PDB entry 3J7W | electron microscopy, 3.50 A resolution | chains B and C of the 7 polymer chains in the assembly

Chain B (and C):
Molecule: Major capsid protein 10A
Source organism: Enterobacteria phage T7
Notes: chain C of this document is another copy of the same molecule, construct and numbering; everything in this record applies to it too
UniProtKB: P19726 (VC10A_BPT7); residues 1-345 here = UniProt positions 1-345
Chain sequence (345 residues; each row starts with the number of its first residue):
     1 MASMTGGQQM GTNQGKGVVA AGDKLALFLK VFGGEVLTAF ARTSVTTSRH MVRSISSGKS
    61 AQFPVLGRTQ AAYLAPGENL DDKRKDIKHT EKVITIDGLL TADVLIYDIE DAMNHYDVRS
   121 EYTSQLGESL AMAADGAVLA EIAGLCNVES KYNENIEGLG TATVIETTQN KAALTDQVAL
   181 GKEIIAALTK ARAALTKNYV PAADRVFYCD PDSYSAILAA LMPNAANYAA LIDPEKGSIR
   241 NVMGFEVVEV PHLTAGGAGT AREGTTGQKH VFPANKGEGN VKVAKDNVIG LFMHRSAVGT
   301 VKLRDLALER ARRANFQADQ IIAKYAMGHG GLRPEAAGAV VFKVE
Disordered / not traced: 1, 345
Swiss-Prot annotation at these positions:
  - region (Intercapsomeric interactions): G11 to L25, Y152 to I156

Chain B / chain C interface:
Contacting residue pairs (104; chain B residue first):
  A26(B) with K59(C)
  F28(B) with K59(C)
  L29(B) with G58(C); K59(C), hydrogen bond (backbone-backbone)
  K30(B) with S60(C)
  V31(B) with S60(C), hydrogen bond (backbone-backbone); A61(C); Q62(C), hydrogen bond (backbone-backbone)
  F32(B) with Q62(C)
  G33(B) with Q62(C), hydrogen bond (backbone-backbone); F63(C)
  G34(B) with R53(C)
  V36(B) with P64(C); L66(C), hydrophobic
  L37(B) with F63(C), hydrophobic; P64(C), hydrogen bond (backbone-backbone); V65(C); L66(C), hydrogen bond (backbone-backbone); R333(C)
  T38(B) with L66(C); R333(C)
  A39(B) with L66(C), hydrogen bond (backbone-backbone); G67(C); R68(C); E157(C)
  F40(B) with R68(C), hydrogen bond (backbone-side chain); V200(C), hydrophobic; R333(C)
  R42(B) with R68(C); Y199(C)
  D97(B) with Y73(C), hydrogen bond
  G98(B) with Y73(C)
  L99(B) with Y73(C); L74(C)
  L100(B) with A71(C), hydrophobic; A72(C); Y73(C), hydrophobic
  T101(B) with A71(C); A72(C), hydrogen bond (side chain-backbone); L74(C)
  D103(B) with R84(C)
  L105(B) with R84(C)
  E121(B) with L66(C)
  Y122(B) with I87(C), hydrophobic; H89(C)
  Q125(B) with R68(C), hydrogen bond (side chain-backbone); T69(C); I87(C)
  L126(B) with T69(C)
  S129(B) with T69(C), hydrogen bond; Q70(C); A71(C), hydrogen bond (side chain-backbone)
  L130(B) with A71(C), hydrophobic
  Q177(B) with T189(C); K190(C)
  P211(B) with A193(C); K197(C)
  Y214(B) with R192(C)
  S215(B) with T189(C), hydrogen bond (side chain-backbone); R192(C), hydrogen bond; A193(C)
  L218(B) with M243(C), hydrophobic
  A219(B) with T189(C)
  M222(B) with I185(C), hydrophobic; Y228(C), hydrogen bond (backbone-side chain); M243(C), hydrophobic
  P223(B) with L221(C), hydrophobic; A226(C), hydrophobic; Y228(C); A230(C), hydrophobic
  N224(B) with K182(C); A220(C); A226(C)
  A226(B) with N227(C)
  N227(B) with N227(C), hydrogen bond
  Y228(B) with Y228(C)
  P234(B) with L231(C); V242(C)
  E235(B) with V242(C), hydrogen bond (backbone-backbone); M243(C)
  K236(B) with V242(C), hydrogen bond (backbone-backbone); M243(C), hydrogen bond (backbone-backbone)
  G237(B) with R192(C); M243(C)
  P251(B) with K197(C); Y199(C), hydrophobic
  H252(B) with Y199(C), hydrogen bond
  G257(B) with Y73(C), hydrogen bond (backbone-side chain)
  A258(B) with Y73(C)
  G259(B) with Y73(C)
  T260(B) with A72(C); K83(C)
  A261(B) with A72(C)
  R262(B) with Q70(C), hydrogen bond (side chain-backbone); K83(C); R84(C); K85(C)
  E263(B) with Q70(C); K85(C)
  G264(B) with Q70(C)
  K269(B) with Y73(C)
  R313(B) with D81(C), salt bridge
  Q320(B) with R84(C)
  I322(B) with L80(C), hydrophobic
Other interface residues (no listed pair), chain B (67 interface residues in all): A41, V104, Y116, V118, M132, A133, D176, D212, A229, E249
Other interface residues (no listed pair), chain C (53 interface residues in all): D86, V93, T167, A186, T196, P201, N241, G244
From the paper, about this interface:
  - interface residues, chain C: E157(C)

Overview:
The interface between chain B and chain C involves 67 residues on one side and 53 on the other, with 23
hydrogen bonds and 1 salt bridge. Among the polar pairs are R313(B)-D81(C), F40(B)-R68(C) and D97(B)-Y73(C).
The paper reports the interface residue E157(C).
Both chains are Major capsid protein 10A (Enterobacteria phage T7). Entry 3J7W (Capsid Expansion Mechanism Of
Bacteriophage T7 Revealed By Multi-State Atomic Models Derived From Cryo-EM Reconstructions) was determined by
electron microscopy together with 3J7V and 3J7X from the same study.
